8DWA - chains A and L of the 3 polymer chains in the assembly; structure by X-ray diffraction, 3.20 A resolution.

# Chain A
Molecule: Spike protein S1
Source organism: Severe acute respiratory syndrome coronavirus 2
Notes: fragment: receptor binding domain
Reference sequence: P0DTC2 (SPIKE_SARS2); numbering as in UniProt (aligned over 335-515)
Amino-acid sequence (181 residues; each row starts with the number of its first residue):
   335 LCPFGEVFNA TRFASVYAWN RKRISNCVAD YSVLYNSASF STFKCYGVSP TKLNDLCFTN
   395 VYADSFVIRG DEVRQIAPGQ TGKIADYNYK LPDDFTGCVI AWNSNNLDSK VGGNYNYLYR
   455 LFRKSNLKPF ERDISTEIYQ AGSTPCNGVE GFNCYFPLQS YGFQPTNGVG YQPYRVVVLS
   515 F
Unresolved in the structure: 382-391
UniProt features mapped onto this chain:
  - region: Arg-403 to Asp-405 (Integrin-binding motif), Asn-448 to Phe-456 (Immunodominant HLA epitope recognized by the CD8+)
  - glycosylation: Asn-343 (N-linked (GlcNAc...) (complex) asparagine)
  - natural variant: Gly-339 (G339D: In strain: Omicron/BA.1, Omicron/BA.2 and 4 more; G339H: In strain: Omicron/BA.2.75, Omicron/XBB.1.5 and 1 more), Arg-346 (R346K: In strain: Mu/B.1.621; R346T: In strain: Omicron/BQ.1.1, Omicron/XBB.1.5 and 1 more), Leu-368 (L368I: In strain: Omicron/XBB.1.5, Omicron/EG.5.1), Ser-371 (S371F: In strain: Omicron/BA.2, Omicron/BA.2.12.1 and 6 more; S371L: In strain: Omicron/BA.1), Ser-373 (S373P: In strain: Omicron/BA.1, Omicron/BA.2 and 7 more), Ser-375 (S375F: In strain: Omicron/BA.1, Omicron/BA.2 and 7 more), Thr-376 (T376A: In strain: Omicron/BA.2, Omicron/BA.2.12.1 and 5 more), Asp-405 (D405N: In strain: Omicron/BA.2, Omicron/BA.2.12.1 and 6 more), Arg-408 (R408S: In strain: Omicron/BA.2, Omicron/BA.2.12.1 and 6 more), Lys-417 (K417N: In strain: Beta/B.1.351, Omicron/BA.1 and 8 more; K417T: In strain: Gamma/P.1), Asn-440 (N440K: In strain: Omicron/BA.1, Omicron/BA.2 and 7 more), Lys-444 (K444T: In strain: Omicron/BQ.1.1), 16 further natural variant entries in UniProt
  - mutagenesis: Asn-343 (N343Q: Reduced viral infectivity), Leu-452 (L452R: Increased resistance to neutralizing antibodies. Decreases HLA binding to NF9 epitope. Increased binding affinity to human ACE2), Tyr-453 (Y453F: Decreased HLA binding to NF9 epitope. Increased binding affinity to human ACE2), Ala-475 (A475V: Increased resistance to neutralizing antibodies), Val-483 (V483A: Increased resistance to neutralizing antibodies), Glu-484 (E484D: Increased replication in human TMEM106B overexpressing cells), Phe-490 (F490L: Increased resistance to neutralizing antibodies and human covalescent sera neutralization), Gln-493 (Q493N: Reduced host ACE2-binding affinity in vitro; Q493Y: Reduced host ACE2-binding affinity in vitro), Asn-501 (N501T: Reduced host ACE2-binding affinity in vitro; N501Y: Increased binding affinity to human ACE2)
Cystine bridges: Cys-336/Cys-361, Cys-379/Cys-432, Cys-480/Cys-488
Glycans and other covalent adducts: N-acetylglucosamine (NAG) linked to Asn-343
Reported in the primary citation:
  - post-translational modification sites: Asn-343

# Chain L
Molecule: P1D9 Light chain
Source organism: Homo sapiens
Amino-acid sequence (211 residues; numbered 1 to 211; the number before each row is that of its first residue):
     1 DIQMTQSPSS LSASVGDTVT ITCRAGQTIN TFLNWYQQKP GKAPKLLIYA ASTLQSGVPS
    61 RFSGSGSGTD FTLTINSLQP EDFATYYCQQ SYSNLYTFSQ GTKVEIKRTV AAPSVFIFPP
   121 SDEQLKSGTA SVVCLLNNFY PREAKVQWKV DNALQSGNSQ ESVTEQDSKD STYSLSSTLT
   181 LSKADYEKHK VYACEVTHQG LSSPVTKSFN R
Cystine bridges: Cys-23/Cys-88, Cys-134/Cys-194
Small-molecule neighbours: N-acetylglucosamine (NAG; 2-acetamido-2-deoxy-beta-D-glucopyranose): Thr-28, Ile-29, Asn-30, Gly-68

# Chain A / chain L interface
Pairs across the interface (21; chain A residue first):
  Ala-344(A) with Asn-30(L)
  Thr-345(A) with Thr-28(L); Ile-29(L); Asn-30(L), hydrogen bond; Phe-32(L); Tyr-92(L); Ser-93(L), hydrogen bond (backbone-side chain)
  Arg-346(A) with Phe-32(L); Ser-91(L); Tyr-92(L); Ser-93(L)
  Asn-440(A) with Asn-94(L), hydrogen bond (backbone-side chain)
  Leu-441(A) with Ser-93(L); Asn-94(L), hydrogen bond (backbone-backbone)
  Asp-442(A) with Ser-93(L), hydrogen bond
  Lys-444(A) with Tyr-92(L), hydrogen bond; Asn-94(L); Leu-95(L)
  Asn-448(A) with Tyr-92(L)
  Asn-450(A) with Tyr-92(L)
  Arg-509(A) with Ser-93(L), hydrogen bond
Other interface residues (no listed pair), chain A (13 interface residues in all): Asn-343, Tyr-449, Tyr-451
Other interface residues (no listed pair), chain L (11 interface residues in all): Gln-90, Tyr-96
Interface features reported in the paper:
  - epitope / paratope residues, chain A: Asn-343(A)
  - epitope / paratope residues, chain L: Thr-28(L), Ile-29(L), Asn-30(L), Gln-90(L), Tyr-92(L), Ser-93(L), Asn-94(L)

# In short
13 residues of chain A and 11 residues of chain L are in contact; the contacts include 7 hydrogen bonds. Polar
pairs include Thr-345(A)/Asn-30(L), Thr-345(A)/Ser-93(L) and Asn-440(A)/Asn-94(L). Bound to chain L:
N-acetylglucosamine. N-acetylglucosamine is covalently linked to Asn-343(A). The paper reports
epitope/paratope residues Asn-343(A) and Thr-28(L) among others; a modification site at Asn-343(A).
Here chain A is Spike protein S1 (Severe acute respiratory syndrome coronavirus 2) and chain L is P1D9 Light
chain (Homo sapiens). Entry 8DWA (Crystal structure of neutralizing antibody P1D9 Fab in complex with
SARS-CoV-2 spike receptor binding domain (RBD)) was determined by X-ray diffraction, deposited together with
8DXS.
